4CN8 - chain A; structure by X-ray diffraction, 2.45 A resolution.

# Chain A
Protein: Proximal thread matrix protein 1
Source organism: Mytilus galloprovincialis
UniProt: Q8T5C2 (Q8T5C2_MYTGA); residue numbers follow UniProt; this construct covers 1-453
Amino-acid sequence (454 residues; numbered 0 to 453; the number before each row is that of its first residue; numbering starts at 0):
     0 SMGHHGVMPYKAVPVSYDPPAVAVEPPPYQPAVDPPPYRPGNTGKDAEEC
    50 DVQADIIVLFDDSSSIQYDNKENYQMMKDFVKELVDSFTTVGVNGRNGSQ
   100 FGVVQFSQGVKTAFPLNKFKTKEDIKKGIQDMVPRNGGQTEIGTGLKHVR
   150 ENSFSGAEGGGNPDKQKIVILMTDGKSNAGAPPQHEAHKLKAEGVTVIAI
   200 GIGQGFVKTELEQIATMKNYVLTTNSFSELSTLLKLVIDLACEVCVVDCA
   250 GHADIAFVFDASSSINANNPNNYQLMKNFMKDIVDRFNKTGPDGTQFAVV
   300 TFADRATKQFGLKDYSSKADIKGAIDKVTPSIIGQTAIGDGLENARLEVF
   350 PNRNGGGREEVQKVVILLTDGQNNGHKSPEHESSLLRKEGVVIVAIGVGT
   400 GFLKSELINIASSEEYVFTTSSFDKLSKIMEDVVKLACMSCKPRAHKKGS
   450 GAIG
Not modelled in the structure: 0-44, 93-96, 353-358, 448-453
Differences from the reference sequence: expression tag (0); conflict Lys10 (Glu in Q8T5C2), Arg38 (Gln in Q8T5C2), Thr328 (Ser in Q8T5C2)
Modified residues: Lys424 (n(6)-acetyllysine; ALY)
Cystine bridges: Cys49-Cys241, Cys244-Cys440, Cys248-Cys437
Reported in the primary citation:
  - conformationally variable residues: Phe226 to Cys241

# In short
From the paper: conformational variability at Phe226.
Chain A is Proximal thread matrix protein 1 (Mytilus galloprovincialis); the structure, Structure of proximal
thread matrix protein 1 (PTMP1) from the mussel byssus, was determined by X-ray diffraction (same publication
as 4CN9 and 4CNB).
